Entry 8G2Q (X-ray diffraction, 2.37 A resolution); this record covers chains A and J of the 6 polymer chains in the assembly.

[Chain A]
Name: Cyclic GMP-AMP synthase
Organism: Mus musculus
Notes: EC 2.7.7.86
UniProtKB: Q8C6L5 (CGAS_MOUSE); numbering as in UniProt (aligned over 147-507)
Amino-acid sequence (364 residues; each row starts with the number of its first residue):
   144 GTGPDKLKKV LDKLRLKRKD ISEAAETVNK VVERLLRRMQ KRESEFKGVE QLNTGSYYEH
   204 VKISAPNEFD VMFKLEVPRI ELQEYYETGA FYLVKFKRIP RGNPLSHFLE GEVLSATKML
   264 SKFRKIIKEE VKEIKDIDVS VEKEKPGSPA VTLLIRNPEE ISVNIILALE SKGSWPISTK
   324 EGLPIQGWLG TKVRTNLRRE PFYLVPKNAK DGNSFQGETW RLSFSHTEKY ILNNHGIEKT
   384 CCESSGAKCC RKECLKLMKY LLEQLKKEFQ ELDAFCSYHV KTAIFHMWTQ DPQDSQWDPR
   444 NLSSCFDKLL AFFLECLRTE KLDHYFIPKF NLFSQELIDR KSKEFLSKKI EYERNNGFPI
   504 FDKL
Not modelled in the structure: 144-147, 241-244
Sequence notes: expression tag (144-146); engineered mutation Asn307 (Asp in Q8C6L5)
Bound ions: Mg2+: Glu211 (together with GTP); Zn2+: His378, Cys384, Cys385, Cys392
Ligand contacts:
  - GTP (guanosine-5'-triphosphate), molecule 1: Thr197, Glu211, Asp213, Met215, Pro289, Gly290, Ser291, Pro292, Ala293, Asn307, Ile309, Val348, Arg364, Ser366, Ser368, Asp416, Phe418, Cys419
  - GTP, molecule 2: Gly198, Ser199, Glu202, Lys205, Glu211, Asp213, Arg364, Leu365, Ser368, Glu371, Lys402, Glu406, Ser420, Tyr421, Lys424, His467
UniProt features mapped onto this chain:
  - region: Lys372 to Lys395 (DNA-binding)
  - motif: Leu154 to Leu159 (Nuclear export signal), Asp281 to Ser291 (Nuclear localization signal)
  - binding site (GTP): Thr197, Arg364 to Glu371
  - binding site (ATP): Ser199, Glu371, Lys402, Ser420 to Lys424
  - binding site (Mg(2+)): Glu211, Asp213
  - binding site (2',3'-cGAMP): Asp213, Gly290, Lys350, Arg364 to Ser366
  - binding site (Zn(2+)): His378, Cys384, Cys385, Cys392
  - site: Arg241 (Arginine-anchor)
  - modified residue: Lys156 (N6-lactoyllysine), Glu176 (PolyADP-ribosyl glutamic acid), Ser199 (Phosphoserine), Tyr201 (Phosphotyrosine), Glu272 (5-glutamyl polyglutamate), Ser291 (Phosphoserine), Glu302 (5-glutamyl glutamate), Lys372 (N6-acetyllysine), Lys382 (N6-acetyllysine), Lys402 (N6-acetyllysine), Ser420 (Phosphoserine), Lys491 (N6-methyllysine)
  - lipidation (S-palmitoyl cysteine): Cys392, Cys393, Cys459
  - cross-link (Glycyl lysine isopeptide (Lys-Gly)): Lys217 (interchain with G-Cter in SUMO), Lys271 (interchain with G-Cter in ubiquitin), Lys335 (interchain with G-Cter in SUMO), Lys372 (interchain with G-Cter in SUMO), Lys382 (interchain with G-Cter in SUMO), Lys399 (interchain with G-Cter in ubiquitin), Lys402 (interchain with G-Cter in ubiquitin), Lys409 (interchain with G-Cter in ubiquitin), Lys410 (interchain with G-Cter in ubiquitin), Lys464 (interchain with G-Cter in SUMO)
  - mutagenesis: Lys156 (K156Q: Mimics lactylation; knockin mice show higher mortality following HSV-1 infection), Asn172 (N172K: Induces alteration of the DNA-binding surface and leads to decreased synthesis of cyclic GMP-AMP (cGAMP); when associated with L-180), Glu176 (E176A: Abolished poly-ADP-ribosylation by PARP1, stimulating interferon production in knockin mice), Arg180 (R180L: Induces alteration of the DNA-binding surface and leads to decreased synthesis of cyclic GMP-AMP (cGAMP); when associated with K-182), Gly198 (G198A: Abolishes stimulation of interferon production; when associated with A-199), Ser199 (S199A: Abolishes stimulation of interferon production; when associated with A-199), Tyr201 (Y201E: Phosphomimetic mutant; reduced translocation to the nucleus following treatment with etoposide), Glu211 to Asp213 (Abolished nucleotidyltransferase activity. Does not affect nuclear localization and tethering to chromatin), Glu211 (E211A: Abolishes ability to promote type-I interferon production), Asp213 (D213A: Abolishes ability to promote type-I interferon production), Lys217 (K217R: Reduced sumoylation), Arg222 (R222E: Impaired tethering to chromatin, leading to constitutive activation in the absence of DNA), 31 further mutagenesis entries in UniProt

[Chain J]
Molecule: Palindromic DNA18
Sequence (18 nucleotides; numbered 1 to 18; the number before each row is that of its first residue):
     1 ATCTGTACAT GTACAGAT

[How chain A and chain J interact]
Residue-residue contacts - 4 pairs, chain A then chain J:
  Arg222(A) - DA17(J)  salt bridge to the phosphate
  Lys315(A) - DA15(J)  sugar contact
  Lys315(A) - DG16(J)  phosphate contact
  Gly316(A) - DG16(J)  phosphate contact
Interface residues without a listed pair, chain A (4 interface residues in all): Arg342
Interface residues without a listed pair, chain J (4 interface residues in all): DA13

[Overview]
Chain A and chain J each contribute 4 residues to their interface, with 1 salt bridge. The salt-bridged pair
is Arg222(A)-DA17(J). Ligands of chain A: GTP.
Here chain A is Cyclic GMP-AMP synthase (Mus musculus) and chain J is Palindromic DNA18. Entry 8G2Q (Structure
of Ternary Complex of mouse cGAS with dsDNA and Bound GTP) was determined by X-ray diffraction.
